PDB entry 1Z3V | X-ray diffraction, 1.61 A resolution | chain A

# Chain A
Protein: cellulase
Organism: Phanerochaete chrysosporium
Notes: EC 3.2.1.91; fragment: Catalytic module
Reference sequence: Q7LIJ0 (Q7LIJ0_PHACH); residues 1-431 here correspond to UniProt positions 19-449 (UniProt number = residue number + 18)
Sequence (431 residues; numbered 1 to 431; the number before each row is that of its first residue):
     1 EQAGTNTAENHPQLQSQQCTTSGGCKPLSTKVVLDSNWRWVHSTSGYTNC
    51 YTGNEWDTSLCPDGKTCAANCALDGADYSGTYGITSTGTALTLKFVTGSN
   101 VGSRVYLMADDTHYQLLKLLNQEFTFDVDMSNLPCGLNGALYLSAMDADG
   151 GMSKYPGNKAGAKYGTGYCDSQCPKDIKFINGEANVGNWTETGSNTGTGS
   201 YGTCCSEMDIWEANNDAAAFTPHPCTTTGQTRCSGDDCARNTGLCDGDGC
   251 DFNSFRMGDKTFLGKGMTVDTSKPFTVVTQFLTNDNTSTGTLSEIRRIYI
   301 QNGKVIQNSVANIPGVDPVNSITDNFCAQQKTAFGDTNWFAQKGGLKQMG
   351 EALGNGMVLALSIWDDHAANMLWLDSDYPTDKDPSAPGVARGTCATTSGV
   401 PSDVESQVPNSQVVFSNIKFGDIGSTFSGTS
Modified positions: E1 (pyroglutamic acid; PCA)
Disulfide bonds: C19-C25, C50-C71, C61-C67, C135-C394, C169-C205, C173-C204, C225-C245, C233-C238, C250-C327
Covalent attachments: N-acetylglucosamine (NAG) linked to N286

# Summary
Covalently linked N-acetylglucosamine: at N286.
Chain A is cellulase (Phanerochaete chrysosporium); the structure, Structure of Phanerochaete chrysosporium
cellobiohydrolase Cel7D (CBH58) in complex with lactose, was determined by X-ray diffraction (same publication
as 1Z3T and 1Z3W).
